8EIP - chains A and C of the 4 polymer chains in the assembly; structure by X-ray diffraction, 2.24 A resolution.

# Chain A (and C)
Protein: Succinylglutamate desuccinylase
From: Acinetobacter baylyi ADP1
Notes: chain C of this document is another copy of the same molecule, construct and numbering; everything in this record applies to it too
UniProtKB: Q6FCQ4 (Q6FCQ4_ACIAD); residue numbers follow UniProt; this construct covers 10-379
Chain sequence (370 residues; each row starts with the number of its first residue):
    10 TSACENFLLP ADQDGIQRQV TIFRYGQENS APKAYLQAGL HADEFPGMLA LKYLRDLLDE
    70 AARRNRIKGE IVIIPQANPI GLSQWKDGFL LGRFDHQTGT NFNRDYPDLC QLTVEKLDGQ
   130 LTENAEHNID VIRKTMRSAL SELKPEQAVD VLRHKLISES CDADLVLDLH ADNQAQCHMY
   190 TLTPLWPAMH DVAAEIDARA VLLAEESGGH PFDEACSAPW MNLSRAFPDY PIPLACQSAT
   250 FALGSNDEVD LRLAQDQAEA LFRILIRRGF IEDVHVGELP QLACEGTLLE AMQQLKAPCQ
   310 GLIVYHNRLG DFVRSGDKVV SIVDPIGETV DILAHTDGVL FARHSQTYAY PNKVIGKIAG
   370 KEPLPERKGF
Unresolved in the structure: 374-379
Construct notes: engineered mutation A251 (Glu in Q6FCQ4)
Metal / ion sites: Zn2+: H50, E53, H179 (together with beta-Asp-Arg)
Small-molecule neighbours:
  - beta-Asp-Arg: H50, E53, R102, N112, R113, H179, A180, D181, N182, Y189, S216, P220, D222, E223, T249, L298, K366
  - Mn2+ (MN): H315, S330, V332, T338
What the authors report for this chain:
  - Zn2+ coordination: H50, E53, H179
  - binding site for beta-Asp-Arg: R102, N112, R113, D181, S216, D222, E223, K366
  - specificity-determining residues: D222, E223

# How chain A and chain C interact
Contacting residue pairs (18):
  R208(A) - R317(C)
  R208(A) - D320(C)  salt bridge
  L260(A) - Q290(C)
  R261(A) - D206(C)  salt bridge
  R261(A) - R208(C)
  R261(A) - Q290(C)
  R261(A) - A292(C)
  D265(A) - R208(C)  salt bridge
  H284(A) - L260(C)
  H284(A) - R261(C)  hydrogen bond (backbone-side chain)
  V285(A) - R261(C)
  E287(A) - D259(C)  hydrogen bond (backbone-side chain)
  A292(A) - R317(C)
  R317(A) - H315(C)
  R317(A) - N316(C)  hydrogen bond
  R317(A) - V322(C)
  R317(A) - D326(C)  salt bridge
  R317(A) - K327(C)  hydrogen bond (side chain-backbone)
Also at the interface, not in a pair above, chain A (11 interface residues in all): V283, G286

# Summary
The interface between chain A and chain C involves 11 residues on one side and 14 on the other, with 4
hydrogen bonds and 4 salt bridges. Polar contacts include R208(A)-D320(C), R261(A)-D206(C) and
D265(A)-R208(C). From the paper: a binding site for beta-Asp-Arg at R102(A), N112(A) and R113(A) among others;
Zn2+ coordination by H50(A), E53(A) and H179(A).
Chain A and chain C are both Succinylglutamate desuccinylase (Acinetobacter baylyi ADP1); the structure,
Crystal structure of cyanophycin dipeptide hydrolase CphZ E251A from Acinetobacter baylyi DSM587 in complex
with beta-Asp-Arg, was determined by X-ray diffraction.
